Entry 8OLB (electron microscopy, 3.40 A resolution); this record covers chains i and I of the 28 polymer chains in the assembly.

[Chain i]
Name: Outer capsid glycoprotein VP7
UniProt: A0A060IEQ1 (A0A060IEQ1_9VIRU); residue numbers follow UniProt; this construct covers 1-326
Sequence (326 residues; row label = number of the first residue in the row):
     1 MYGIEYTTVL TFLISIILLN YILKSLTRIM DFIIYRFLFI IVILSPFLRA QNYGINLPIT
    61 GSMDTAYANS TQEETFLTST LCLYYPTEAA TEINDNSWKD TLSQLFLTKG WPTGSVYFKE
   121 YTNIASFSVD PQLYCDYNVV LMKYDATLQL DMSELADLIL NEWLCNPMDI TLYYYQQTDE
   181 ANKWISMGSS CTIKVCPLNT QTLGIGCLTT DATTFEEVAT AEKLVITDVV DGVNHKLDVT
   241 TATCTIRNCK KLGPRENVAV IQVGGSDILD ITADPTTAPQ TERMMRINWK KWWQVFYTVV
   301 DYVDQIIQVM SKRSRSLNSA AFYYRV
Not modelled in the structure: 1-51, 325-326
Disulfides: Cys82-Cys135, Cys165-Cys249, Cys191-Cys244, Cys196-Cys207
Metal / ion sites: Ca2+ site 1: Gln177, Asp228, Val229, Asp231 (shared with 1 residue of chain j); Ca2+ site 2: Gly206 (shared with 1 residue of chain j); Ca2+ site 3: Asp301 (shared with 4 residues of chain k)

[Chain I]
Name: Intermediate capsid protein VP6
UniProt: A2T3S6 (A2T3S6_9VIRU); residues 1-397 here = UniProt positions 1-397
Sequence (397 residues; numbered 1 to 397; the number before each row is that of its first residue):
     1 MDVLYSLSKT LKDARDKIVE GTLYSNVSDL IQQFNQMIIT MNGNEFQTGG IGNLPIRNWN
    61 FNFGLLGTTL LNLDANYVET ARNTIDYFVD FVDNVCMDEM VRESQRNGIA PQSDSLRKLS
   121 AIKFKRINFD NSSEYIENWN LQNRRQRTGF TFHKPNIFPY SASFTLNRSQ PAHDNLMGTM
   181 WLNAGSEIQV AGFDYSCAIN APANIQQFEH IVPLRRVLTT ATITLLPDAE RFSFPRVINS
   241 ADGATTWFFN PVILRPNNVE VEFLLNGQII NTYQARFGTI VARNFDTIRL SFQLMRPPNM
   301 TPAVAVLFPN AQPFEHHATV GLTLRIESAV CESVLADASE TLLANVTSVR QEYAIPVGPV
   361 FPPGMNWTDL ITNYSPSRED NLQRVFTVAS IRSMLIK
Metal / ion sites: Zn2+: His153 (shared with 1 residue of chain J; 1 residue of chain K)

[Chain i / chain I interface]
Contacting residue pairs (36; chain i residue first):
  Pro58(i) - Thr165(I)
  Pro58(i) - Asn167(I)
  Ile59(i) - Thr165(I)
  Ile59(i) - Leu166(I)  hydrogen bond (backbone-backbone)
  Ile59(i) - Ala241(I)  hydrophobic
  Thr60(i) - Phe164(I)
  Thr60(i) - Thr165(I)
  Thr60(i) - Ala241(I)
  Gly61(i) - Ser163(I)
  Gly61(i) - Phe164(I)  hydrogen bond (backbone-backbone)
  Ser62(i) - Ala162(I)
  Ser62(i) - Ser163(I)
  Ser62(i) - Asn239(I)
  Met63(i) - Ala162(I)  hydrogen bond (backbone-backbone)
  Met63(i) - Ser163(I)
  Met63(i) - Phe164(I)  hydrophobic
  Met63(i) - Arg236(I)
  Met63(i) - Ile238(I)  hydrophobic
  Met63(i) - Asn239(I)  hydrogen bond (backbone-side chain)
  Thr65(i) - Asn239(I)  hydrogen bond
  Thr65(i) - Ser240(I)
  Thr65(i) - Gly243(I)
  Ala66(i) - Gly243(I)
  Tyr67(i) - Asn239(I)
  Tyr67(i) - Gly243(I)
  Tyr67(i) - Thr246(I)
  Ala68(i) - Gly243(I)  hydrogen bond (backbone-backbone)
  Ala68(i) - Ala244(I)  hydrophobic
  Glu180(i) - Asn310(I)
  Pro254(i) - Asp174(I)
  Pro254(i) - Gln312(I)
  Glu256(i) - Ala172(I)
  Glu256(i) - Asp174(I)
  Thr272(i) - Ala311(I)
  Thr281(i) - Pro313(I)
  Arg313(i) - Pro171(I)
Also at the interface, not in a pair above, chain i (20 interface residues in all): Asp64, Gly253, Thr277, Pro279
Also at the interface, not in a pair above, chain I (24 interface residues in all): Ser169, Met180, Pro309

[In short]
Chain i and chain I form an interface of 20 and 24 residues respectively, with 6 hydrogen bonds. Polar pairs
include Met63(i)-Asn239(I), Thr65(i)-Asn239(I) and Ile59(i)-Leu166(I). The Ca2+ site 1 is built by Gln177(i),
Asp228(i), Val229(i) and Asp231(i).
Chain i is Outer capsid glycoprotein VP7 and chain I is Intermediate capsid protein VP6; the structure, SA11
Rotavirus Non-tripsinized Triple Layered Particle, was determined by electron microscopy together with 8OLC,
8OLE and 8QTZ from the same study.
